8HQK - chains K and M of the 13 polymer chains in the assembly; structure by electron microscopy, 3.60 A resolution.

# Chain K (and M)
Protein: Major head protein
From: Escherichia phage DT57C
Notes: chain M of this document is another copy of the same molecule, construct and numbering; everything in this record applies to it too
UniProt: A0A0A7RSM1 (A0A0A7RSM1_9CAUD); residue numbers follow UniProt; this construct covers 1-458
Sequence (458 residues; row label = number of the first residue in the row):
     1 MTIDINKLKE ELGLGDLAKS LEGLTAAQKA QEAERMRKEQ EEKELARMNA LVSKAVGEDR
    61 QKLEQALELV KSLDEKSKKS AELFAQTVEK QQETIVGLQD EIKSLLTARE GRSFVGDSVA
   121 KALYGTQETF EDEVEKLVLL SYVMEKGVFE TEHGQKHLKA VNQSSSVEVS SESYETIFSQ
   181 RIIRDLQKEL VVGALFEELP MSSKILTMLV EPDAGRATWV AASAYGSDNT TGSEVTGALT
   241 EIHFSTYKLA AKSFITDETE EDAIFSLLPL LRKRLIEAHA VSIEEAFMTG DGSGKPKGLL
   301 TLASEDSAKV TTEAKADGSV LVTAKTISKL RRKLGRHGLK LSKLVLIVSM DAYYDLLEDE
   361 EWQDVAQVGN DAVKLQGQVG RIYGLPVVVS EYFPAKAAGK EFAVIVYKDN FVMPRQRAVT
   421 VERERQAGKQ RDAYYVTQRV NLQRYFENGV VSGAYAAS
Unresolved in the structure: 1-161, 458 (chain M: 1-160, 365-373, 458)

# Chain K / chain M interface
Contacting residue pairs (32):
  Ser-166(K) / Val-235(M)
  Ser-166(K) / Thr-236(M)
  Ser-166(K) / Gly-237(M)  hydrogen bond (backbone-backbone)
  Val-167(K) / Gly-237(M)
  Glu-168(K) / Gly-237(M)  hydrogen bond (backbone-backbone)
  Glu-168(K) / Ala-238(M)
  Glu-168(K) / Leu-239(M)  hydrogen bond (backbone-backbone)
  Ser-170(K) / Leu-209(M)
  Ser-170(K) / Leu-239(M)
  Ser-170(K) / Thr-240(M)
  Ser-170(K) / Glu-241(M)
  Ser-171(K) / Glu-241(M)  hydrogen bond
  Ser-173(K) / Glu-241(M)
  Tyr-174(K) / Thr-207(M)  hydrogen bond (side chain-backbone)
  Tyr-174(K) / Met-208(M)
  Tyr-174(K) / Leu-209(M)  hydrophobic
  Tyr-174(K) / Glu-241(M)
  Glu-258(K) / Lys-248(M)  salt bridge
  Glu-261(K) / Ser-202(M)
  Glu-261(K) / Arg-417(M)  salt bridge
  Glu-261(K) / Arg-439(M)  salt bridge
  Asp-262(K) / Ser-203(M)
  Asp-262(K) / Lys-204(M)  hydrogen bond (side chain-backbone)
  Ile-264(K) / Ser-203(M)
  Arg-425(K) / Glu-422(M)  salt bridge
  Ala-427(K) / Glu-422(M)
  Ala-427(K) / Glu-424(M)
  Ala-427(K) / Tyr-435(M)
  Gly-428(K) / Glu-424(M)  hydrogen bond (backbone-side chain)
  Gly-428(K) / Tyr-435(M)
  Gln-430(K) / Lys-248(M)
  Gln-430(K) / Thr-437(M)
Also at the interface, not in a pair above, chain K (18 interface residues in all): Val-169, Asp-257, Ala-263
Also at the interface, not in a pair above, chain M (21 interface residues in all): Gln-416

# Overview
18 residues of chain K face 21 of chain M across their interface, with 7 hydrogen bonds and 4 salt bridges.
Polar contacts include Glu-258(K)/Lys-248(M), Glu-261(K)/Arg-417(M) and Glu-261(K)/Arg-439(M).
Both chains are Major head protein (Escherichia phage DT57C). Entry 8HQK (Capsid of DT57C bacteriophage in the
empty state) was determined by electron microscopy, deposited together with 8HO3, 8HQO, 8HQZ, 8HRE and 8HRG.
